6MSL - chains A and B of the 3 polymer chains in the assembly; structure by X-ray diffraction, 3.10 A resolution.

Chain A:
Molecule: Integrin alpha-V
From: Homo sapiens
Reference sequence: P06756 (ITAV_HUMAN); residues 1-967 here correspond to UniProt positions 31-997 (UniProt number = residue number + 30)
Chain sequence (967 residues; numbered 1 to 967; the number before each row is that of its first residue):
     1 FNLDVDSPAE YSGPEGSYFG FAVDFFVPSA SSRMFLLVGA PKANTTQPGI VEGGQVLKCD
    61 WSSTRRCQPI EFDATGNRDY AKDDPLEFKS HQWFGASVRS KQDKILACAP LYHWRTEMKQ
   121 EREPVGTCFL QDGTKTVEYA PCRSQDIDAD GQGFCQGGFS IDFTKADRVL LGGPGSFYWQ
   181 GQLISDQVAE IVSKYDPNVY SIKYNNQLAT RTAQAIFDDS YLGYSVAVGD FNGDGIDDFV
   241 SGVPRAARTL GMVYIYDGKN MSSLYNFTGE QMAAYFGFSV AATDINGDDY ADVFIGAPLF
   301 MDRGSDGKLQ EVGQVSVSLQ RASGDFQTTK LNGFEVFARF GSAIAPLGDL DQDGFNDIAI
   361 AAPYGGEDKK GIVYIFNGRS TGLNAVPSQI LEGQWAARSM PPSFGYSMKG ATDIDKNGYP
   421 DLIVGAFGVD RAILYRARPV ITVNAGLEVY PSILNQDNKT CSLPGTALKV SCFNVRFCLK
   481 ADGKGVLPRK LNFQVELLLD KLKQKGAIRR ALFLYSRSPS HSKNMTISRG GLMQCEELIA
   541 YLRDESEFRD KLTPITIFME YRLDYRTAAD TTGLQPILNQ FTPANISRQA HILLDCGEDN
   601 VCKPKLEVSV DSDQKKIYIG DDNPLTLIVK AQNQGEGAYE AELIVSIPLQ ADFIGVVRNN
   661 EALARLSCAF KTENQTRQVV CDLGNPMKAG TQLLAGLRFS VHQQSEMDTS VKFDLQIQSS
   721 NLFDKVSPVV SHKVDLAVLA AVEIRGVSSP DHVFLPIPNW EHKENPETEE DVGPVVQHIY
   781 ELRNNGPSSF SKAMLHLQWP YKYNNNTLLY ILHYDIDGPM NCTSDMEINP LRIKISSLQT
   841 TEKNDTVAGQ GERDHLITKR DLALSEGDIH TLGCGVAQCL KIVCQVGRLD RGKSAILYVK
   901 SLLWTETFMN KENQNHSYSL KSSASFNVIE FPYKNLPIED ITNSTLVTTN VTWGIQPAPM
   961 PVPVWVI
Disordered / not traced: 836-867, 957-967
Cystine bridges: Cys59-Cys67, Cys108-Cys128, Cys142-Cys155, Cys461-Cys472, Cys478-Cys535, Cys596-Cys602, Cys668-Cys681, Cys822-Cys884
Covalently attached groups: N-acetylglucosamine (NAG) linked to Asn44, Asn260, Asn524, Asn585, Asn821, Asn943, Asn950; glycan linked to Asn266, Asn458
Bound ions: Mn2+ site 1: Asp230, Asn232, Asp234, Ile236, Asp238; Mn2+ site 2: Asp284, Asn286, Asp288, Tyr290, Asp292; Mn2+ site 3: Asp349, Asp351, Asp353, Phe355, Asp357; Mn2+ site 4: Asp413, Asp415, Asn417, Tyr419, Asp421; Mn2+ site 5: Cys596, Asp599, Val601, Glu636

Chain B:
Molecule: Integrin beta-3
From: Homo sapiens
Reference sequence: P05106 (ITB3_HUMAN), isoform P05106-2; residues 1-695 here correspond to UniProt positions 27-721 (UniProt number = residue number + 26)
Chain sequence (695 residues; each row starts with the number of its first residue):
     1 GPNICTTRGV SSCQQCLAVS PMCAWCSDEA LPLGSPRCDL KENLLKDNCA PESIEFPVSE
    61 ARVLEDRPLS DKGSGDSSQV TQVSPQRIAL RLRPDDSKNF SIQVRQVEDY PVDIYYLMDL
   121 SYSMKDDLWS IQNLGTKLAT QMRKLTSNLR IGFGAFVDKP VSPYMYISPP EALENPCYDM
   181 KTTCLPMFGY KHVLTLTDQV TRFNEEVKKQ SVSRNRDAPE GGFDAIMQAT VCDEKIGWRN
   241 DASHLLVFTT DAKTHIALDG RLAGIVQPND GQCHVGSDNH YSASTTMDYP SLGLMTEKLS
   301 QKNINLIFAV TENVVNLYQN YSELIPGTTV GVLSMDSSNV LQLIVDAYGK IRSKVELEVR
   361 DLPEELSLSF NATCLNNEVI PGLKSCMGLK IGDTVSFSIE AKVRGCPQEK EKSFTIKPVG
   421 FKDSLIVQVT FDCDCACQAQ AEPNSHRCNN GNGTFECGVC RCGPGWLGSQ CECSEEDYRP
   481 SQQDECSPRE GQPVCSQRGE CLCGQCVCHS SDFGKITGKY CECDDFSCVR YKGEMCSGHG
   541 QCSCGDCLCD SDWTGYYCNC TTRTDTCMSS NGLLCSGRGK CECGSCVCIQ PGSYGDTCEK
   601 CPTCPDACTF KKECVECKKF DRGALHDENT CNRYCRDEIE SVKELKDTGK DAVNCTYKNE
   661 DDCVVRFQYY EDSSGKSILY VVEEPECPKG PDILV
Disordered / not traced: 691-695
Cystine bridges: Cys5-Cys23, Cys13-Cys435, Cys16-Cys38, Cys26-Cys49, Cys177-Cys184, Cys232-Cys273, Cys374-Cys386, Cys406-Cys433, Cys437-Cys457, Cys448-Cys460, Cys462-Cys471, Cys473-Cys503, Cys486-Cys501, Cys495-Cys506, Cys508-Cys521, Cys523-Cys544, Cys528-Cys542, Cys536-Cys547, Cys549-Cys558, Cys560-Cys583, Cys567-Cys581, Cys575-Cys586, Cys588-Cys598, Cys601-Cys604, Cys608-Cys655, Cys614-Cys635, Cys617-Cys631, Cys663-Cys687
Covalently attached groups: N-acetylglucosamine (NAG) linked to Asn99, Asn320, Asn371; glycan linked to Asn559
Bound ions: Mn2+ site 1: Ser121, Ser123, Glu220 (shared with 1 residue of chain C); Mn2+ site 2: Ser123, Asp126, Asp127, Asp251; Mn2+ site 3: Asp158, Asn215, Asp217, Pro219, Glu220
Swiss-Prot annotation at these positions:
  - region: Cys177 to Cys184 (Involved in CX3CL1-, NRG1-, FGF1- and IGF1-binding), Gln267 to Met287 (CX3CL1-binding)
  - binding site (Mg(2+)): Ser121, Ser123, Glu220
  - binding site (Ca(2+)): Ser123, Asp126, Asp127, Asp158, Asn215, Asp217, Pro219, Glu220, Asp251, Met335
  - glycosylation (N-linked (GlcNAc...) asparagine): Asn99, Asn320, Asn371, Asn452, Asn559, Asn654
What the authors report for this chain:
  - mutagenesis - M180A/R214G (25+/-19%): decreased binding to Cystine Knot Protein 2.5D (from molecular simulation)

Interface between chain A and chain B:
Residue-residue contacts (111; chain A residue first):
  Tyr18(A) - Val266(B)  hydrophobic
  Phe21(A) - Arg261(B)
  Phe21(A) - Val266(B)  hydrophobic
  Trp93(A) - Gly264(B)
  Leu111(A) - Leu262(B)
  His113(A) - Ser162(B)  hydrogen bond
  Gln120(A) - Pro170(B)
  Glu121(A) - Ser168(B)  hydrogen bond
  Glu121(A) - Arg216(B)  salt bridge
  Arg122(A) - Ser168(B)
  Phe154(A) - Pro163(B)  hydrophobic
  Phe154(A) - Arg216(B)
  Gln156(A) - Pro163(B)
  Gln156(A) - Leu262(B)  hydrogen bond (side chain-backbone)
  Phe159(A) - Arg261(B)
  Phe159(A) - Leu262(B)  hydrophobic
  Pro174(A) - Leu262(B)  hydrophobic
  Trp179(A) - Pro163(B)
  Trp179(A) - Arg216(B)
  Trp179(A) - Asp217(B)
  Trp179(A) - Leu262(B)
  Asp218(A) - Lys253(B)
  Asp219(A) - Asp217(B)
  Asp219(A) - Ala218(B)
  Asp219(A) - Pro219(B)
  Asp219(A) - Lys253(B)  salt bridge
  Tyr221(A) - His255(B)
  Tyr221(A) - Asp259(B)
  Tyr221(A) - Leu262(B)  hydrophobic
  Tyr224(A) - Leu258(B)  hydrogen bond (side chain-backbone)
  Tyr224(A) - Arg261(B)
  Tyr224(A) - Leu262(B)  hydrophobic
  Arg245(A) - Pro219(B)
  Arg245(A) - Lys253(B)
  Arg245(A) - Thr254(B)  hydrogen bond (side chain-backbone)
  Arg245(A) - His255(B)
  Arg245(A) - Ile256(B)
  Arg245(A) - Asp259(B)  salt bridge
  Arg248(A) - Leu317(B)
  Arg248(A) - Asn320(B)
  Thr249(A) - Ile256(B)
  Thr249(A) - Tyr321(B)  hydrogen bond
  Gln271(A) - Leu324(B)
  Met272(A) - Leu317(B)
  Met272(A) - Asn320(B)
  Met272(A) - Tyr321(B)  hydrophobic
  Met272(A) - Leu324(B)  hydrophobic
  Ala273(A) - Ile256(B)  hydrophobic
  Ala273(A) - Leu292(B)  hydrophobic
  Tyr275(A) - Ile256(B)  hydrophobic
  Tyr275(A) - Ala257(B)
  Tyr275(A) - Leu258(B)  hydrogen bond (side chain-backbone)
  Tyr275(A) - Asp259(B)  hydrogen bond
  Phe278(A) - Leu258(B)  hydrophobic
  Phe278(A) - Arg261(B)
  Pro298(A) - Leu258(B)  hydrophobic
  Leu299(A) - Ala257(B)  hydrophobic
  Leu299(A) - Leu258(B)  hydrophobic
  Met301(A) - Leu292(B)  hydrophobic
  Met301(A) - Gly293(B)
  Arg303(A) - Arg563(B)
  Arg303(A) - Asp565(B)  salt bridge
  Gly304(A) - Arg563(B)  hydrogen bond (backbone-side chain)
  Ser305(A) - Asp552(B)  hydrogen bond
  Ser305(A) - Arg563(B)
  Asp306(A) - Asp552(B)  hydrogen bond (backbone-side chain)
  Gly307(A) - Arg563(B)
  Gly307(A) - Asp565(B)
  Leu309(A) - Leu324(B)
  Glu311(A) - Ser291(B)  hydrogen bond
  Phe337(A) - Gly293(B)
  Phe337(A) - Leu294(B)
  Phe337(A) - Glu297(B)
  Arg339(A) - Leu258(B)
  Arg339(A) - Pro268(B)
  Tyr364(A) - Val266(B)
  Tyr364(A) - Pro268(B)  hydrophobic
  Met400(A) - Gln267(B)
  Pro401(A) - Gln267(B)
  Tyr406(A) - Arg261(B)
  Phe427(A) - Val266(B)  hydrophobic
  Lys501(A) - Ser511(B)
  Leu502(A) - Ser510(B)
  Lys505(A) - His509(B)
  Ala507(A) - Leu502(B)  hydrophobic
  Glu547(A) - Glu476(B)
  Phe548(A) - Glu476(B)
  Arg549(A) - Glu500(B)  salt bridge
  Arg549(A) - Leu502(B)
  Thr553(A) - Glu500(B)  hydrogen bond
  Ile654(A) - Arg530(B)
  Arg658(A) - Ser527(B)  hydrogen bond (side chain-backbone)
  Arg658(A) - Cys528(B)  hydrogen bond (side chain-backbone)
  Arg745(A) - Pro591(B)
  Arg745(A) - Gly592(B)
  Arg745(A) - Thr603(B)
  Gly746(A) - Thr603(B)
  Val747(A) - Pro602(B)
  Val747(A) - Thr603(B)
  His752(A) - Thr656(B)
  Phe754(A) - Thr656(B)
  Phe754(A) - Tyr657(B)  hydrophobic
  Phe754(A) - Lys658(B)
  Pro758(A) - Arg666(B)
  Ile779(A) - Pro602(B)
  Glu781(A) - Tyr594(B)  hydrogen bond
  Glu781(A) - Pro602(B)
  Glu781(A) - Thr603(B)  hydrogen bond
  Arg783(A) - Tyr594(B)
  Ile896(A) - Tyr594(B)
  Ile896(A) - Pro602(B)  hydrophobic
Interface residues without a listed pair, chain A (72 interface residues in all): Pro124, Tyr178, Ser399, Lys503, Gly506, Ser749, Pro750, Ser894, Gly954, Ile955
Interface residues without a listed pair, chain B (65 interface residues in all): Ile167, Pro169, Lys384, Gly465, Val507, Val529, Tyr557, Cys604, Asp606, Asp662, Val664, Glu686, Cys687, Pro688

Summary:
The interface between chain A and chain B involves 72 residues on one side and 65 on the other; the contacts
include 17 hydrogen bonds and 5 salt bridges. Polar contacts include Glu121(A)-Arg216(B), Asp219(A)-Lys253(B)
and Arg245(A)-Asp259(B). From the paper: M180A/R214G of chain B reduce binding to Cystine Knot Protein 2.5D.
Chain A is Integrin alpha-V and chain B is Integrin beta-3, both from Homo sapiens; the structure, Integrin
AlphaVBeta3 ectodomain bound to EETI-II 2.5D, was determined by X-ray diffraction, deposited together with
6MSU.
